PDB entry 8GXW | electron microscopy, 2.70 A resolution | chains B and D of the 12 polymer chains in the assembly

[Chain B]
Name: V-type ATP synthase alpha chain
From: Thermus thermophilus HB8
Notes: EC 7.1.2.2
UniProtKB: Q56403 (VATA_THET8); residue numbers follow UniProt; this construct covers 1-578
Chain sequence (578 residues; numbered 1 to 578; the number before each row is that of its first residue):
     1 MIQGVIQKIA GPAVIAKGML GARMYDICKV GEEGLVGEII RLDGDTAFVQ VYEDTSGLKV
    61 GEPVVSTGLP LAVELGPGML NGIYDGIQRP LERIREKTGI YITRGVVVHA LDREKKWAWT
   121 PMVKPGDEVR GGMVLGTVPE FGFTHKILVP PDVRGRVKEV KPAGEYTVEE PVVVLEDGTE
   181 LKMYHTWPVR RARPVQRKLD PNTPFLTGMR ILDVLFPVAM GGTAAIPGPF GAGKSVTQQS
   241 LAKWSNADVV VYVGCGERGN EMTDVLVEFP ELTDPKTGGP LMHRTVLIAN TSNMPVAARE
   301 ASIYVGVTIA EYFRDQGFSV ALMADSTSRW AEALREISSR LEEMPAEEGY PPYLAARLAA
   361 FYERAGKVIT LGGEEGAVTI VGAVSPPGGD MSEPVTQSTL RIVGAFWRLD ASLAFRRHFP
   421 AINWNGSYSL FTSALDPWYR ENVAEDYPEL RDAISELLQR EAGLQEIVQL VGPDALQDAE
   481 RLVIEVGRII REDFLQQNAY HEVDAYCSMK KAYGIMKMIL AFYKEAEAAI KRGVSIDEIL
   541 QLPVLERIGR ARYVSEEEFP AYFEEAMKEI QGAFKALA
Sequence notes: conflict Ala232 (Ser in Q56403), Ser235 (Thr in Q56403)
Small-molecule neighbours: ATP (adenosine-5'-triphosphate): Gly228, Pro229, Phe230, Gly231, Ala232, Gly233, Lys234, Ser235, Val236, Glu261, Phe419, Pro420, Gln497, Asn498, Ala499, Tyr500

[Chain D]
Name: V-type ATP synthase beta chain
From: Thermus thermophilus HB8
UniProtKB: Q56404 (VATB_THET8); numbering as in UniProt (aligned over 1-478)
Chain sequence (478 residues; each row starts with the number of its first residue):
     1 MDLLKKEYTG ITYISGPLLF VENAKDLAYG AIVDIKDGTG RVRGGQVIEV SEEYAVIQVF
    61 EETTGLDLAT TSVSLVEDVA RLGVSKEMLG RRFNGIGKPI DGLPPITPEK RLPITGLPLN
   121 PVARRKPEQF IQTGISTIDV MNTLVRGQKL PIFSGSGLPA NEIAAQIARQ ATVRPDLSGE
   181 GEKEEPFAVV FAAMGITQRE LSYFIQEFER TGALSRSVLF LNKADDPTIE RILTPRMALT
   241 VAEYLAFEHD YHVLVILTDM TNYCEALREI GAAREEIPGR RGYPGYMYTD LATIYERAGV
   301 VEGKKGSVTQ IPILSMPDDD RTHPIPDLTG YITEGQIQLS RELHRKGIYP PIDPLPSLSR
   361 LMNNGVGKGK TREDHKQVSD QLYSAYANGV DIRKLVAIIG EDALTENDRR YLQFADAFER
   421 FFINQGQQNR SIEESLQIAW ALLSMLPQGE LKRISKDHIG KYYGQKLEEI WGAPQALD
Disordered / not traced: 1-4, 475-478

[How chain B and chain D interact]
Pairs across the interface - 81 pairs, chain B then chain D:
  Ile6(B) with Glu52(D)
  Gln7(B) with Ser51(D); Glu52(D), hydrogen bond (backbone-backbone)
  Lys8(B) with Glu49(D), salt bridge; Val50(D)
  Ile9(B) with Tyr29(D); Glu49(D); Val50(D), hydrogen bond (backbone-backbone)
  Gly11(B) with Tyr29(D), hydrogen bond (backbone-side chain)
  Lys17(B) with Glu52(D), salt bridge
  Thr55(B) with Tyr29(D)
  Ser56(B) with Tyr29(D)
  Gly57(B) with Ala28(D); Tyr29(D), hydrogen bond (backbone-backbone)
  Leu58(B) with Ala28(D); Tyr29(D), hydrogen bond (backbone-backbone)
  Lys59(B) with Asp26(D); Ala28(D)
  Val60(B) with Val50(D); Glu52(D)
  Leu91(B) with Asn120(D), hydrogen bond (backbone-side chain); Val122(D)
  Arg95(B) with Asn120(D); Val122(D), hydrogen bond (side chain-backbone); Ala123(D); Glu302(D), salt bridge
  Ile100(B) with Leu119(D), hydrophobic; Asn120(D), hydrogen bond (backbone-backbone); Ala123(D), hydrophobic; Val301(D), hydrophobic; Lys304(D)
  Tyr101(B) with Leu117(D); Pro118(D); Leu119(D), hydrophobic; Glu243(D); Phe247(D)
  Ile102(B) with Leu117(D); Pro118(D), hydrogen bond (backbone-backbone)
  Thr103(B) with Leu117(D)
  Phe230(B) with Arg360(D)
  Gly256(B) with Tyr288(D)
  Arg258(B) with Gly330(D), hydrogen bond (side chain-backbone); Tyr331(D), hydrogen bond (side chain-backbone); Ile332(D); Thr333(D), hydrogen bond (side chain-backbone); Glu334(D); Arg360(D)
  Gly259(B) with Arg124(D); Glu296(D), hydrogen bond (backbone-side chain)
  Asn260(B) with Pro127(D); Gly147(D); Glu334(D), hydrogen bond; Leu361(D)
  Glu261(B) with Arg360(D), salt bridge
  Thr263(B) with Arg124(D); Arg125(D)
  Asp264(B) with Lys126(D)
  Leu266(B) with Pro121(D), hydrophobic
  Thr291(B) with Pro121(D)
  Ser292(B) with Tyr288(D); Ala292(D); Glu296(D); Ile332(D)
  Asn293(B) with Pro118(D); Ala292(D); Glu296(D)
  Met294(B) with Pro118(D), hydrophobic
  Arg299(B) with Tyr288(D); Thr289(D), hydrogen bond
  Arg329(B) with Tyr288(D); Tyr331(D)
  Glu332(B) with Tyr288(D); Tyr331(D)
  Glu336(B) with Gly285(D); Tyr286(D); Thr289(D), hydrogen bond
  Arg340(B) with Tyr286(D)
  Glu342(B) with Ile277(D)
  Pro387(B) with Asp327(D); Tyr331(D)
  Phe415(B) with Arg453(D)
Interface residues without a listed pair, chain B (47 interface residues in all): Ala10, Ile83, Glu92, Ile94, Gly99, Arg104, Ser339, Glu348
Interface residues without a listed pair, chain D (46 interface residues in all): Lys25, Lys149, Gly279, Arg280, Thr293, Leu358

[Overview]
47 residues of chain B face 46 of chain D across their interface; the contacts include 16 hydrogen bonds and 4
salt bridges. Polar contacts include Lys8(B)-Glu49(D), Lys17(B)-Glu52(D) and Arg95(B)-Glu302(D). Chain B binds
ATP.
Chain B is V-type ATP synthase alpha chain and chain D is V-type ATP synthase beta chain, both from Thermus
thermophilus HB8; the structure, 2 ATP-bound V1EG of V/A-ATPase from Thermus thermophilus, was determined by
electron microscopy together with 8GXU, 8GXX, 8GXY and 8GXZ from the same study.
